4BE1 - chains A and B of the 4 polymer chains in the assembly; structure by X-ray diffraction, 2.71 A resolution.

== Chain A (and B) ==
Name: Integrase
From: Human spumaretrovirus
Notes: EC 2.7.7.-; chain B of this document is another copy of the same molecule, construct and numbering; everything in this record applies to it too
Reference sequence: P14350 (POL_FOAMV); residues 1-392 here correspond to UniProt positions 752-1143 (UniProt number = residue number + 751)
Amino-acid sequence (395 residues; numbered -2 to 392; the number before each row is that of its first residue; numbers below 1 keep their minus sign (Gly-2 is residue -2)):
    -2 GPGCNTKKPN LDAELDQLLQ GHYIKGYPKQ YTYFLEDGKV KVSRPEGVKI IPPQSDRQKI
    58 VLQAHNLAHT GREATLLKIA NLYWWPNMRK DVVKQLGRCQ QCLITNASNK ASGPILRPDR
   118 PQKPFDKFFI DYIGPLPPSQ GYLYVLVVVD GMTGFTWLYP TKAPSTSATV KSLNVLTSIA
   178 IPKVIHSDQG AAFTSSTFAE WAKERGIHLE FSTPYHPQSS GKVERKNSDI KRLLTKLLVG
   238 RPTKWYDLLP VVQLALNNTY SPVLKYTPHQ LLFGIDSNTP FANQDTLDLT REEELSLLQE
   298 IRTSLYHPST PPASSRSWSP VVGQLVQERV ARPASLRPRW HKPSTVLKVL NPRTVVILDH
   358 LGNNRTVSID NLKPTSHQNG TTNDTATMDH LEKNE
Not modelled in the structure: -2 to 7, 376-392 (chain B: -2 to 115, 300-392)
Construct notes: expression tag (-2 to 0); variant Ser217 (Gly968 in P14350), Gly218 (Ser969 in P14350)
Metal / ion sites: Zn2+: His62, His66, Cys96, Cys99; Mg2+ site 1: Asp128, Asp185 (together with xz-116); Mg2+ site 2: Asp128, Glu221 (together with xz-116)
Residues lining bound ligands: xz-116 (CI4; 2-(3-chloro-2-fluorobenzyl)-6,7-dihydroxy-2,3-dihydro-1H-isoindol-1-one): Asp128, Tyr129, Asp185, Pro214, Gln215, Glu221
Curated features (UniProtKB/Swiss-Prot):
  - binding site (Mg(2+)): Asp123, Asp185
What the authors report for this chain:
  - binding site for xz-116: Pro214, Gln215, Glu221

== How chain A and chain B interact ==
Pairs across the interface (59):
  Pro121(A) - Ile272(B)
  Phe122(A) - Phe270(B)  hydrophobic
  Phe122(A) - Asn275(B)  hydrogen bond (backbone-side chain)
  Trp154(A) - Ile176(B)
  Asn171(A) - Pro247(B)
  Thr174(A) - Leu251(B)
  Ser175(A) - Pro247(B)
  Ser175(A) - Gln250(B)
  Ile176(A) - Phe152(B)
  Ile176(A) - Trp154(B)
  Ile176(A) - Gln250(B)
  Ile176(A) - Phe270(B)  hydrophobic
  Ala177(A) - Leu251(B)  hydrophobic
  Ala177(A) - His266(B)
  Ile178(A) - Asn275(B)  hydrogen bond (backbone-side chain)
  Ile178(A) - Thr276(B)
  Pro179(A) - Asn275(B)
  Lys180(A) - Asn275(B)  hydrogen bond
  Pro247(A) - Ser175(B)
  Gln250(A) - Ser175(B)  hydrogen bond (side chain-backbone)
  Gln250(A) - Ile176(B)
  Leu251(A) - Thr174(B)
  Leu251(A) - Ser175(B)
  His266(A) - Phe122(B)
  Leu269(A) - Phe270(B)
  Phe270(A) - Phe122(B)  hydrophobic
  Phe270(A) - Leu269(B)  hydrophobic
  Phe270(A) - Phe270(B)  hydrophobic
  Ile272(A) - Lys120(B)
  Ile272(A) - Phe122(B)
  Asp273(A) - Phe122(B)
  Ser274(A) - Phe122(B)
  Ser274(A) - Ala177(B)
  Ser274(A) - Ile178(B)  hydrogen bond (side chain-backbone)
  Asn275(A) - Ile178(B)  hydrogen bond (backbone-backbone)
  Asn275(A) - Pro179(B)  hydrogen bond (side chain-backbone)
  Asn275(A) - Lys180(B)
  Asn275(A) - Arg202(B)
  Asn275(A) - Gly203(B)  hydrogen bond (side chain-backbone)
  Thr276(A) - Ile178(B)
  Thr283(A) - Lys120(B)  hydrogen bond (backbone-side chain)
  Leu284(A) - Arg117(B)
  Leu284(A) - Pro118(B)
  Leu286(A) - Pro118(B)
  Leu286(A) - Lys120(B)  hydrogen bond (backbone-side chain)
  Thr287(A) - Lys120(B)
  Arg288(A) - Lys120(B)
  Arg288(A) - Pro121(B)
  Arg288(A) - Met149(B)
  Arg288(A) - Leu268(B)  hydrogen bond (side chain-backbone)
  Arg288(A) - Leu269(B)  hydrogen bond (side chain-backbone)
  Glu289(A) - Tyr263(B)
  Glu291(A) - Lys120(B)  salt bridge
  Leu292(A) - Gln267(B)
  Leu292(A) - Leu268(B)
  Leu292(A) - Gly271(B)
  Arg299(A) - Phe270(B)  hydrogen bond (side chain-backbone)
  Arg299(A) - Gly271(B)
  Arg299(A) - Ile272(B)
Also at the interface, not in a pair above, chain A (36 interface residues in all): Lys120, Phe152, Asp285, Leu295, Gln296
Also at the interface, not in a pair above, chain B (32 interface residues in all): Gln119, Ile204

== Summary ==
36 residues of chain A face 32 of chain B across their interface; the contacts include 13 hydrogen bonds and 1
salt bridge. Polar pairs include Glu291(A)-Lys120(B), Phe122(A)-Asn275(B) and Ile178(A)-Asn275(B). Bound to
chain A: xz-116. The paper reports a binding site for xz-116 at Pro214(A), Gln215(A) and Glu221(A).
Both chains are Integrase (Human spumaretrovirus). Entry 4BE1 (PFV intasome with inhibitor XZ-116) was
determined by X-ray diffraction together with 4BDY, 4BDZ, 4BE0 and 4BE2 from the same study.
